PDB entry 1R0H | X-ray diffraction, 1.70 A resolution | chain A

[Chain A]
Name: Rubredoxin
Source organism: Clostridium pasteurianum
UniProt: P00268 (RUBR_CLOPA); residue numbers follow UniProt; this construct covers 1-54
Chain sequence (54 residues; row label = number of the first residue in the row):
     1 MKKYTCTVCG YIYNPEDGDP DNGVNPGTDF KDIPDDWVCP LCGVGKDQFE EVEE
Not modelled in the structure: 54
Ion coordination: Co2+: Cys6, Cys9, Cys39, Cys42
UniProt features mapped onto this chain:
  - binding site (Fe cation): Cys6, Cys9, Cys39, Cys42
  - modified residue: Met1 (N-formylmethionine)

[In short]
Cys6, Cys9, Cys39 and Cys42 coordinate Co2+. From UniProt: 4 Fe cation-binding residues.
Chain A is Rubredoxin (Clostridium pasteurianum); the structure, cobalt-substituted rubredoxin, was determined
by X-ray diffraction, deposited together with 1R0F, 1R0G, 1R0I and 1R0J.
